1FGO - chain A; structure by X-ray diffraction, 1.62 A resolution.

[Chain A]
Molecule: Seed lipoxygenase-1
Organism: Glycine max
Notes: EC 1.13.11.12
UniProtKB: P08170 (LOX1_SOYBN); residue numbers follow UniProt; this construct covers 1-839
Sequence (839 residues; numbered 1 to 839; the number before each row is that of its first residue):
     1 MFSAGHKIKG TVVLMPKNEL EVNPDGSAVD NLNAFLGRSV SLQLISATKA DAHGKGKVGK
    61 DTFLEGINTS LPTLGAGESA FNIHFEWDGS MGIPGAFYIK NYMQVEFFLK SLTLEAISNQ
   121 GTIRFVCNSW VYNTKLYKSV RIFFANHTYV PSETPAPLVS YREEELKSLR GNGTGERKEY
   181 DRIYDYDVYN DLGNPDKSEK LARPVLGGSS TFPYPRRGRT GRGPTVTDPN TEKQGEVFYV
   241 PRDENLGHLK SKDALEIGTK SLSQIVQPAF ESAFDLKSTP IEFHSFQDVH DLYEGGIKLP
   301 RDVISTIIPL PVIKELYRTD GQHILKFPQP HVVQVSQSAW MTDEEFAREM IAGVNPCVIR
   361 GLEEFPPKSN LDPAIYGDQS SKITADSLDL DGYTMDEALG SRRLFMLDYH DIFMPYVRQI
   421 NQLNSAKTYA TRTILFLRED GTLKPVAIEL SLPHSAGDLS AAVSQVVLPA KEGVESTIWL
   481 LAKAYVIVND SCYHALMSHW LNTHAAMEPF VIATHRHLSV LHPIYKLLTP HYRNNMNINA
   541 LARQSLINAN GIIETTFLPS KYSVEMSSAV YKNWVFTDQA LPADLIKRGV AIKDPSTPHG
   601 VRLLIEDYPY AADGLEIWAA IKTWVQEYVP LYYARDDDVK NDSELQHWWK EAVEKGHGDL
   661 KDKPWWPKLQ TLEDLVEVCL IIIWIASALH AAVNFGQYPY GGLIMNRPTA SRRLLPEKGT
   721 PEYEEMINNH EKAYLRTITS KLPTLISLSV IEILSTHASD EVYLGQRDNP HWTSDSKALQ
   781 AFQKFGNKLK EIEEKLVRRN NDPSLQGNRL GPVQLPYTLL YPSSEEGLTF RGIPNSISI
Not modelled in the structure: 1-5, 20-31, 117-121
Differences from the reference sequence: engineered mutation Ala-495 (Gln in P08170)
Bound ions: Fe ion: His-499, His-504, His-690, Ile-839
Reported in the primary citation:
  - contacts within the chain: Asn-694/Gln-697, His-499/Gln-697 (water-mediated contact)
  - mutagenesis - Q495A, Q697E, Q697N: decreased catalytic activity
  - Fe ion coordination: His-499, His-504, His-690, Asn-694, Ile-839

[In short]
His-499, His-504, His-690 and Ile-839 coordinate a Fe ion ion. The paper reports that Q495A, Q697E and Q697N
reduce catalytic activity; Fe ion coordination by His-499, His-504 and His-690 among others.
Chain A is Seed lipoxygenase-1 (Glycine max); the structure, Lipoxygenase-1 (soybean) at 100K, Q495A mutant,
was determined by X-ray diffraction, deposited together with 1FGM, 1F8N, 1FGQ, 1FGR and 1FGT.
